4QFS - chains A and C of the 3 polymer chains in the assembly; structure by X-ray diffraction, 3.55 A resolution.

[Chain A]
Name: 5'-AMP-activated protein kinase catalytic subunit alpha-1
Organism: Rattus norvegicus
Notes: EC 2.7.11.1, 2.7.11.27, 2.7.11.31, 2.7.11.26; fragment: AMPK alpha 1; engineered mutation(s): Deletion 470-524; replaced by ASGGPGGS
Reference sequence: P54645 (AAPK1_RAT); residues 0-548 here correspond to UniProt positions 11-559 (UniProt number = residue number + 11)
Chain sequence (503 residues; row label = number of the first residue in the row; note: 47 numbers in that range are skipped by the numbering (no residue carries them; nothing is unmodelled there); numbers below 1 keep their minus sign (Gly-1 is residue -1)):
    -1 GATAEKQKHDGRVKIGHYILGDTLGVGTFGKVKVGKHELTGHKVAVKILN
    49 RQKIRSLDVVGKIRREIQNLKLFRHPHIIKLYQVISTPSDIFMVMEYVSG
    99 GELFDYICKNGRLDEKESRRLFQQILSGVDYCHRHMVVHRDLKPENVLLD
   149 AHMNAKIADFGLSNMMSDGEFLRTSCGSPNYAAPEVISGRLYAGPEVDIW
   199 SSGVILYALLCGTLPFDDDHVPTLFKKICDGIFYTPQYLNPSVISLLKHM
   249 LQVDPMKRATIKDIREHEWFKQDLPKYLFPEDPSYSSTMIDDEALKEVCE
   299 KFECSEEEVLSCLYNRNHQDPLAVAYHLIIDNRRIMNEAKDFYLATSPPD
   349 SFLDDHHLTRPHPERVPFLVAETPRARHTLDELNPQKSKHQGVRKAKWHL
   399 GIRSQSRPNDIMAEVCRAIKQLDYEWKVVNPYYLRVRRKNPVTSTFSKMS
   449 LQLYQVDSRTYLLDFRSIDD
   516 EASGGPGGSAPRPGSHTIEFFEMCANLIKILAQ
Unresolved in the structure: -1 to 8, 278-394, 516-529
Modified / non-standard residues: Thr172 (phosphothreonine; TPO)
Sequence notes: expression tag (-1)
Ligand contacts:
  - Br2-A769662core (32H; 2-bromo-3-(4-bromophenyl)-4-hydroxy-6-oxo-6,7-dihydrothieno[2,3-b]pyridine-5-carbonitrile): Val11, Leu18, Lys29, Lys31, Ile46, Asn48, Lys51, Asp88, Phe90
  - staurosporine (STU): Leu22, Gly23, Val24, Gly25, Val30, Ala43, Lys45, Ile77, Met93, Glu94, Tyr95, Val96, Gly99, Glu100, Glu143, Asn144, Leu146, Ala156, Asp157
Swiss-Prot annotation at these positions:
  - active site: Asp139 (Proton acceptor)
  - binding site (ATP): Leu22 to Val30, Lys45
  - modified residue: Thr21 (Phosphothreonine), Thr172 (Phosphothreonine), Thr258 (Phosphothreonine), Thr344 (Phosphothreonine), Ser345 (Phosphoserine), Ser349 (Phosphoserine), Thr357 (Phosphothreonine), Thr371 (Phosphothreonine), Ser386 (Phosphoserine), Ser456 (Phosphoserine)
From the paper describing this entry:
  - contacts within the chain: Lys45-Glu64 (salt bridge)
  - mutagenesis - K29Q/K31Q/K51Q: abolished binding to A769662
  - mutagenesis - K29Q/K31Q/K51Q: unchanged catalytic activity

[Chain C]
Name: 5'-AMP-activated protein kinase subunit gamma-1
Organism: Rattus norvegicus
Notes: fragment: AMPK gamma 1
Reference sequence: P80385 (AAKG1_RAT); numbering as in UniProt (aligned over 1-330)
Chain sequence (330 residues; row label = number of the first residue in the row):
     1 MESVAAESAPAPENEHSQETPESNSSVYTTFMKSHRCYDLIPTSSKLVVF
    51 DTSLQVKKAFFALVTNGVRAAPLWDSKKQSFVGMLTITDFINILHRYYKS
   101 ALVQIYELEEHKIETWREVYLQDSFKPLVCISPNASLFDAVSSLIRNKIH
   151 RLPVIDPESGNTLYILTHKRILKFLKLFITEFPKPEFMSKSLEELQIGTY
   201 ANIAMVRTTTPVYVALGIFVQHRVSALPVVDEKGRVVDIYSKFDVINLAA
   251 EKTYNNLDVSVTKALQHRSHYFEGVLKCYLHETLEAIINRLVEAEVHRLV
   301 VVDEHDVVKGIVSLSDILQALVLTGGEKKP
Unresolved in the structure: 1-27, 181-190, 197-202, 269-275, 301-305, 323-330
Ligand contacts: adenosine monophosphate (AMP): His150, Ile203, Ala204, Arg223, Val224, Ser225, Ala226, Leu227, Pro228, His297, Arg298, Ile311, Ser313, Ser315, Asp316
Swiss-Prot annotation at these positions:
  - motif: Leu137 to Glu158 (AMPK pseudosubstrate)
  - binding site (ADP): Arg69, Met84 to Asp89, Val129, His150, Arg151, Lys169, Ser241 to Asp244, Arg268, Leu276, His297, Arg298
  - binding site (AMP): Arg69, Met84 to Asp89, Val129, His150, Arg151, Lys169, Thr199, Ala204, Ser225, Ala226, Ser241 to Asp244, Arg268, Leu276, His297, Arg298, Ser313 to Asp316
  - binding site (ATP): Arg69, Met84 to Asp89, Val129, His150, Arg151, Lys169, Ser241 to Asp244, Arg268, Leu276, His297, Arg298
  - modified residue: Ser260 (Phosphoserine), Thr262 (Phosphothreonine), Ser269 (Phosphoserine)

[Chain A / chain C interface]
Contacting residue pairs - 20 pairs, chain A then chain C:
  Asn438(A) with Gln79(C), hydrogen bond
  Val440(A) with Lys77(C); Lys78(C); Gln79(C)
  Ser530(A) with Trp74(C); Phe81(C); Ser159(C); Gly160(C); Asn161(C), hydrogen bond
  His531(A) with Ser159(C), hydrogen bond (backbone-backbone); Asn161(C), hydrogen bond (backbone-side chain)
  Thr532(A) with Asn161(C), hydrogen bond (backbone-side chain)
  Ile533(A) with Trp74(C), hydrophobic; Phe81(C), hydrophobic
  Glu534(A) with Trp74(C); Gln79(C)
  Glu537(A) with Asp51(C); Trp74(C), hydrogen bond; Ser76(C), hydrogen bond; Gln79(C), hydrogen bond
Also at the interface, not in a pair above, chain A (10 interface residues in all): Arg436, Thr441
Also at the interface, not in a pair above, chain C (11 interface residues in all): Val49

[In short]
Chain A and chain C form an interface of 10 and 11 residues respectively; the contacts include 8 hydrogen
bonds. Polar contacts include Asn438(A)-Gln79(C), Ser530(A)-Asn161(C) and His531(A)-Asn161(C). Chain A binds
staurosporine and Br2-A769662core. The paper reports that K29Q/K31Q/K51Q of chain A abolish binding to
A769662; contacts within the chain involving Lys45(A) and Glu64(A).
Chain A is 5'-AMP-activated protein kinase catalytic subunit alpha-1 and chain C is 5'-AMP-activated protein
kinase subunit gamma-1, both from Rattus norvegicus; the structure, Structure of AMPK in complex with
Br2-A769662core activator and STAUROSPORINE inhibitor, was determined by X-ray diffraction (same publication
as 4QFG and 4QFR).
